PDB entry 3RMA | X-ray diffraction, 2.84 A resolution | chains A and F of the 3 polymer chains in the assembly

== Chain A ==
Protein: DNA polymerase
From: Enterobacteria phage RB69
Notes: EC 2.7.7.7
UniProtKB: Q38087 (DPOL_BPR69); residues 1-903 here = UniProt positions 1-903
Sequence (906 residues; numbered 1 to 906; the number before each row is that of its first residue):
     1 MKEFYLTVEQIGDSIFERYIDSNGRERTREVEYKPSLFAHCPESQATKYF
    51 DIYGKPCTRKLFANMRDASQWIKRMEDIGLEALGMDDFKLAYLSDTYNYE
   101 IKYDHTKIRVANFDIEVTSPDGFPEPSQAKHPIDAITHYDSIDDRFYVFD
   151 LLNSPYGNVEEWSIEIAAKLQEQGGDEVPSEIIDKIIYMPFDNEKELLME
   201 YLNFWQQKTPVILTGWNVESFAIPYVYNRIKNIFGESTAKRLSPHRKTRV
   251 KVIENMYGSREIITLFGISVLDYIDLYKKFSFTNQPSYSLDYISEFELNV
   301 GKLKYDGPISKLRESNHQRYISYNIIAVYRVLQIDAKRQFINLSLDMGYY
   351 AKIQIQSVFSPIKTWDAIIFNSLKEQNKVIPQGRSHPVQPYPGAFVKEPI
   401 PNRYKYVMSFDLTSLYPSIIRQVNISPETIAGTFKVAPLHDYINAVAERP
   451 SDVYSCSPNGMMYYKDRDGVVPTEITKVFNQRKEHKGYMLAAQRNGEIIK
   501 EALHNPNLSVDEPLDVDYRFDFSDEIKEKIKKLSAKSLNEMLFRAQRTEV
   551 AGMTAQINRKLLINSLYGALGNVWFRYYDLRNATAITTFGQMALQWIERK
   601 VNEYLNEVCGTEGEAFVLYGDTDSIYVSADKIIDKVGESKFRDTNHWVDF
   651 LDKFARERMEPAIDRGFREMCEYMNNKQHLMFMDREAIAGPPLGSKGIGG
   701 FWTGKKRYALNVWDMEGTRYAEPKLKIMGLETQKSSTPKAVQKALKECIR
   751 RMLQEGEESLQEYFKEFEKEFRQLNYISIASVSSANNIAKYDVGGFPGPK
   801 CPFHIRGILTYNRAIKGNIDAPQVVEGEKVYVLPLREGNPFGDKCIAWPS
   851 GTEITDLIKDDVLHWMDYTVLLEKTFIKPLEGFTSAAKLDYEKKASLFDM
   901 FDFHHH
Unresolved in the structure: 252-260, 904-906
Differences from the reference sequence: engineered mutation Ala-222 (Asp in Q38087), Ala-327 (Asp in Q38087); expression tag (904-906)
Curated features (UniProtKB/Swiss-Prot):
  - region: Thr-248 to Thr-264 (Beta hairpin), Lys-705 to Tyr-708 (Binding of DNA in B-conformation), Leu-897 to Phe-903 (Interaction with the polymerase clamp)
  - binding site (Mg(2+)): Asp-114, Glu-116, Asp-411, Leu-412, Asp-623
  - binding site (substrate): Ser-414 to Tyr-416, Arg-482, Lys-560
  - site: Asp-621 (Optimization of metal coordination by the polymerase active site), Lys-706 (Optimization of metal coordination by the polymerase active site), Asp-714 (Essential for viral replication)
  - mutagenesis: Leu-415 (L415A/G: Decreases base selectivity by several hundred fold; L415G/F: Increased misinsertion, increased mismatch extension and inefficient proofreading; L415M: No effect on base selectivity), Leu-561 (L561A: No effect on the ability to recognize damaged DNA. Increase in probability of nucleotide incorporation), Ser-565 (S565G: Increased incorporation efficiency of correct dNMPs; when associated with A-567), Tyr-567 (Y567A: Inserts both dCMP and dAMP opposite 8-oxoG rapidly and with equal efficiency. 100-fold increase of dAMP and dGMP when situated opposite guanidinohydantoin ...), Asp-621 (D621A: Drastic decrease in the efficiency of incorporation of dGMP), Lys-706 (K706A: Almost complete loss of polymerase activity), Asp-714 (D714A: Complete loss of viral replication)
From the paper describing this entry:
  - conformationally variable residues (order/disorder transition): Val-252 to Arg-260
  - catalytic residues: Asp-114, Glu-116 (citing earlier work)
  - mutagenesis - D222A/D327A: abolished catalytic activity (citing earlier work)

== Chain F ==
Molecule: 14-nt DNA strand
Sequence (14 nucleotides; row label = number of the first residue in the row):
   101 GCGGCTGTCATTCA

== Chain A / chain F interface ==
Residue-residue contacts (20; chain A residue first):
  Asp-621(A) / DA114(F)  sugar contact
  Thr-622(A) / DA114(F)  sugar contact
  Lys-706(A) / DC113(F)  phosphate contact
  Tyr-708(A) / DA114(F)  phosphate contact
  Met-728(A) / DC113(F)  sugar contact
  Gly-729(A) / DC113(F)  hydrogen bond to the phosphate
  Gln-733(A) / DT112(F)  phosphate contact
  Gln-733(A) / DC113(F)  phosphate contact
  Lys-734(A) / DT112(F)  phosphate contact
  Ser-735(A) / DT111(F)  phosphate contact
  Ser-735(A) / DT112(F)  hydrogen bond to the phosphate
  Ser-783(A) / DT111(F)  phosphate contact
  Ser-784(A) / DA110(F)  phosphate contact
  Ser-784(A) / DT111(F)  hydrogen bond to the phosphate
  Asn-786(A) / DA110(F)  hydrogen bond to the phosphate
  Lys-790(A) / DC109(F)  salt bridge to the phosphate
  Tyr-791(A) / DT108(F)  hydrogen bond to the phosphate
  Tyr-791(A) / DC109(F)  hydrogen bond to the phosphate
  His-804(A) / DA110(F)  salt bridge to the phosphate
  Lys-829(A) / DT111(F)  phosphate contact
Other interface residues (no listed pair), chain A (22 interface residues in all): Asn-284, Asp-623, Ile-727, Ser-736, Val-782, Ile-805

== Summary ==
22 residues of chain A and 7 residues of chain F are in contact; the contacts include 6 hydrogen bonds and 2
salt bridges. Polar contacts include Gly-729(A)/DC113(F), Ser-735(A)/DT112(F) and Ser-784(A)/DT111(F). From
the paper: catalytic residues Asp-114(A) and Glu-116(A); D222A/D327A of chain A abolish catalytic activity.
Here chain A is DNA polymerase (Enterobacteria phage RB69) and chain F is a 14-nt DNA strand. Entry 3RMA
(Crystal Structure of a replicative DNA polymerase bound to DNA containing Thymine Glycol) was determined by
X-ray diffraction, deposited together with 3RMB, 3RMC and 3RMD.
